Entry 5TR1 (electron microscopy, 3.95 A resolution); this record covers chains H and L of the 6 polymer chains in the assembly.

[Chain H]
Protein: Monoclonal antibody, Fab fragment, heavy chain
Organism: Mus musculus
Notes: antibody fragment or engineered binder
Amino-acid sequence (113 residues; numbered 1 to 113; the number before each row is that of its first residue):
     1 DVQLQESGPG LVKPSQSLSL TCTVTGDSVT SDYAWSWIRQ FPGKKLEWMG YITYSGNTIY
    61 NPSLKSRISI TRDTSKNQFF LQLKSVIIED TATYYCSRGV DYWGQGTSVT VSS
Disordered / not traced: 112-113
Cystine bridges: C22-C96

[Chain L]
Protein: Monoclonal antibody, Fab fragment, light chain
Organism: Mus musculus
Notes: antibody fragment or engineered binder
Amino-acid sequence (107 residues; each row starts with the number of its first residue):
     1 DIVMTQSPKF MSTSVGDRVS VTCKASQNVG TNVAWYQQKP GQSPKTLIYW ASYRYSGVPD
    61 RFTGSGSGTD FTLAISNVQS EDLAEYFCQQ YNSYPLTFGS GTKLELK
Cystine bridges: C23-C88

[How chain H and chain L interact]
Contacting residue pairs - 27 pairs, chain H then chain L:
  I38(H) - F98(L)  hydrophobic
  Q40(H) - Q38(L)  hydrogen bond
  Q40(H) - F87(L)
  K44(H) - E85(L)
  K44(H) - S100(L)
  L46(H) - F98(L)  hydrophobic
  W48(H) - Y94(L)  hydrophobic
  W48(H) - P95(L)  hydrophobic
  W48(H) - L96(L)
  Y51(H) - Y94(L)  hydrogen bond
  N61(H) - P95(L)
  P62(H) - P95(L)
  Y95(H) - Q38(L)  hydrogen bond
  Y95(H) - Q42(L)
  Y95(H) - S43(L)
  Y95(H) - P44(L)
  V100(H) - A34(L)  hydrophobic
  V100(H) - Y36(L)
  V100(H) - T46(L)
  V100(H) - Q89(L)
  D101(H) - T46(L)
  D101(H) - Y49(L)
  D101(H) - Y55(L)
  Y102(H) - Y55(L)
  W103(H) - Y36(L)  hydrogen bond
  W103(H) - P44(L)  hydrophobic
  G104(H) - S43(L)
Other interface residues (no listed pair), chain H (16 interface residues in all): G99, Q105
Other interface residues (no listed pair), chain L (19 interface residues in all): D1, K103

[Overview]
Chain H and chain L form an interface of 16 and 19 residues respectively; the contacts include 4 hydrogen
bonds. Among the polar pairs are Q40(H)-Q38(L), Y51(H)-Y94(L) and Y95(H)-Q38(L).
Here chain H is Monoclonal antibody, Fab fragment, heavy chain and chain L is Monoclonal antibody, Fab
fragment, light chain, both from Mus musculus. Entry 5TR1 (Cryo-electron microscopy structure of a bovine
CLC-K chloride channel, alternate (class 2) conformation) was determined by electron microscopy, deposited
together with 5TQQ.
